9EZS - chains A and B; structure by X-ray diffraction, 2.50 A resolution.

Chain A (and B):
Molecule: NAD(P)H dehydrogenase [quinone] 1
Organism: Homo sapiens
Notes: EC 1.6.5.2; chain B of this document is another copy of the same molecule, construct and numbering; everything in this record applies to it too
Reference sequence: P15559 (NQO1_HUMAN); residues 1-274 here = UniProt positions 1-274
Sequence (274 residues; numbered 1 to 274; the number before each row is that of its first residue):
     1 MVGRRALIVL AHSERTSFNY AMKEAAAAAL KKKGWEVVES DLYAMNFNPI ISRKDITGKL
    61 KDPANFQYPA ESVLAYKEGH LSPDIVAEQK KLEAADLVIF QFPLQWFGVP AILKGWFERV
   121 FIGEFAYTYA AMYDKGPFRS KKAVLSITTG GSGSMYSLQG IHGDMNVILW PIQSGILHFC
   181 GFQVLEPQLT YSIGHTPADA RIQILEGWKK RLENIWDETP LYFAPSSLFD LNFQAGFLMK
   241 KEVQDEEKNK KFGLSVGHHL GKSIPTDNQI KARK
Small-molecule neighbours:
  - FAD (flavin-adenine dinucleotide), molecule 1: His12, Thr16, Ser17, Phe18, Asn19, Ala21, Pro103, Leu104, Gln105, Trp106, Phe107, Thr148, Thr149, Gly150, Gly151, Tyr156, Ile193, Gly194, Arg201, Leu205
  - FAD, molecule 2: Ile51, Asn65, Gln67, Tyr68, Pro69, Glu118
UniProt features mapped onto this chain:
  - binding site (FAD): His12, Phe18, Asn19, Gln67, Leu104 to Phe107, Thr148 to Gly151, Tyr156, Arg201
  - binding site (substrate): Ala126 to Thr128
  - modified residue: Ser82 (Phosphoserine)
  - cross-link (Glycyl lysine isopeptide (Lys-Gly)): Lys250 (interchain with G-Cter in SUMO2), Lys251 (interchain with G-Cter in SUMO2)
  - natural variant: Pro187 (P187S: Loss of function associated with defective cofactor binding and accelerated proteasomal degradation)
  - mutagenesis: Gln105 (Q105Y: Decreases the catalytic efficiency toward menadione. Increases the affinity toward NADH. Increases the catalytic afficiency toward nitrobenzene substrate ...), Tyr129 (Y129F/V: Abolishes the interaction with TP73), Ile204 (I204V: Has no effect on the affinity toward NADH; when associated with Y-105)
What the authors report for this chain:
  - conformationally variable residues (side-chain flip): Tyr127, Tyr129

How chain A and chain B interact:
Contacting residue pairs (116):
  Glu14(A) - Arg53(B)  salt bridge
  Glu14(A) - Phe66(B)
  Thr16(A) - Ala64(B)
  Tyr43(A) - Ile50(B)  hydrophobic
  Tyr43(A) - Ile51(B)  hydrogen bond (side chain-backbone)
  Pro49(A) - Ile50(B)  hydrophobic
  Pro49(A) - Ala111(B)
  Ile50(A) - Tyr43(B)  hydrophobic
  Ile50(A) - Pro49(B)  hydrophobic
  Ile51(A) - Tyr43(B)  hydrogen bond (backbone-side chain)
  Ile51(A) - Gln105(B)
  Arg53(A) - Glu14(B)  salt bridge
  Ala64(A) - Thr16(B)
  Phe66(A) - Glu14(B)
  Gln105(A) - Ile51(B)
  Gln105(A) - Lys114(B)  hydrogen bond (backbone-side chain)
  Gln105(A) - Glu118(B)
  Trp106(A) - Lys114(B)
  Trp106(A) - Phe117(B)
  Trp106(A) - Glu118(B)
  Trp106(A) - Phe121(B)
  Trp106(A) - Tyr127(B)  hydrophobic
  Trp106(A) - Gly175(B)
  Trp106(A) - Ile176(B)
  Trp106(A) - Phe179(B)  hydrophobic
  Trp106(A) - Cys180(B)  hydrophobic
  Phe107(A) - Tyr133(B)
  Phe107(A) - Gly175(B)
  Val109(A) - Lys114(B)  hydrogen bond (backbone-side chain)
  Val109(A) - Glu118(B)
  Pro110(A) - Glu118(B)
  Ala111(A) - Pro49(B)
  Ala111(A) - Ala111(B)
  Ala111(A) - Gly115(B)
  Ala111(A) - Glu118(B)  hydrogen bond (backbone-side chain)
  Ile112(A) - Ile50(B)  hydrophobic
  Lys114(A) - Gln105(B)  hydrogen bond (side chain-backbone)
  Lys114(A) - Trp106(B)
  Lys114(A) - Val109(B)  hydrogen bond (side chain-backbone)
  Gly115(A) - Ala111(B)
  Phe117(A) - Trp106(B)
  Glu118(A) - Gln105(B)
  Glu118(A) - Trp106(B)
  Glu118(A) - Val109(B)
  Glu118(A) - Pro110(B)
  Glu118(A) - Ala111(B)  hydrogen bond (side chain-backbone)
  Phe121(A) - Trp106(B)
  Tyr127(A) - Trp106(B)  hydrophobic
  Tyr133(A) - Phe107(B)
  Tyr133(A) - Ile161(B)  hydrophobic
  Tyr133(A) - His162(B)  hydrogen bond
  Ser154(A) - Gly236(B)  hydrogen bond (side chain-backbone)
  Ser154(A) - Leu238(B)
  Met155(A) - Gly236(B)
  Ser157(A) - Leu238(B)
  Leu158(A) - His259(B)
  Leu158(A) - Leu260(B)
  Gln159(A) - Phe229(B)
  Gln159(A) - Phe237(B)
  Gln159(A) - Leu238(B)
  Gln159(A) - Met239(B)  hydrogen bond (backbone-backbone)
  Gln159(A) - Gln244(B)
  Gly160(A) - Phe229(B)
  Gly160(A) - Phe237(B)
  Gly160(A) - His258(B)  hydrogen bond (backbone-side chain)
  Ile161(A) - Tyr133(B)  hydrophobic
  Ile161(A) - Phe229(B)  hydrophobic
  Ile161(A) - Phe237(B)  hydrogen bond (backbone-backbone)
  Ile161(A) - His258(B)  hydrogen bond (backbone-side chain)
  His162(A) - Tyr133(B)  hydrogen bond
  His162(A) - Phe179(B)
  Gly163(A) - Gly257(B)
  Gly163(A) - His258(B)
  Asp164(A) - Gly257(B)  hydrogen bond (backbone-backbone)
  Asp164(A) - His259(B)  salt bridge
  Val167(A) - Trp170(B)
  Val167(A) - Val256(B)  hydrophobic
  Trp170(A) - His162(B)
  Trp170(A) - Val167(B)
  Pro171(A) - Phe107(B)
  Gly175(A) - Trp106(B)
  Gly175(A) - Phe107(B)
  Ile176(A) - Trp106(B)
  Phe179(A) - Trp106(B)  hydrophobic
  Phe179(A) - His162(B)
  Cys180(A) - Trp106(B)  hydrophobic
  Phe229(A) - Gln159(B)
  Phe229(A) - Gly160(B)
  Phe229(A) - Ile161(B)  hydrophobic
  Gly236(A) - Ser154(B)  hydrogen bond (backbone-side chain)
  Gly236(A) - Met155(B)
  Phe237(A) - Gly160(B)
  Phe237(A) - Ile161(B)  hydrogen bond (backbone-backbone)
  Leu238(A) - Ser154(B)
  Leu238(A) - Ser157(B)
  Leu238(A) - Gln159(B)
  Leu238(A) - Gly160(B)
  Met239(A) - Gln159(B)  hydrogen bond (backbone-backbone)
  Gln244(A) - Gln159(B)
  Val256(A) - Val167(B)  hydrophobic
  Gly257(A) - Gly163(B)
  Gly257(A) - Asp164(B)  hydrogen bond (backbone-backbone)
  His258(A) - Gly160(B)  hydrogen bond (side chain-backbone)
  His258(A) - Ile161(B)  hydrogen bond (side chain-backbone)
  His258(A) - Gly163(B)
  His259(A) - Leu158(B)
  His259(A) - Asp164(B)  salt bridge
  His259(A) - Ile264(B)
  Leu260(A) - Leu158(B)
  Gly261(A) - Ser263(B)  hydrogen bond (backbone-side chain)
  Lys262(A) - Lys262(B)
  Lys262(A) - Ser263(B)
  Ser263(A) - Gly261(B)  hydrogen bond (side chain-backbone)
  Ser263(A) - Lys262(B)
  Ile264(A) - His259(B)
  Ile264(A) - Ile264(B)  hydrophobic
Interface residues without a listed pair, chain A (61 interface residues in all): Asn65, Gly108, Met132, Ile168, Leu231, Phe233
Interface residues without a listed pair, chain B (62 interface residues in all): Phe47, Asn65, Gly108, Ile112, Met132, Pro171, His195, Ser226, Leu231

Summary:
61 residues of chain A face 62 of chain B across their interface; the contacts include 24 hydrogen bonds and 4
salt bridges. Polar contacts include Glu14(A)-Arg53(B), Asp164(A)-His259(B) and Tyr43(A)-Ile51(B). Bound to
chain A: flavin-adenine dinucleotide. From the paper: conformational variability at Tyr127(A) and Tyr129(A).
Chain A and chain B are both NAD(P)H dehydrogenase [quinone] 1 (Homo sapiens); the structure, XFEL structure
of free hNQO1 unmixed (P4502), was determined by X-ray diffraction (same publication as 9EZR, 9EZQ and 9EZT).
